PDB entry 5AAL | X-ray diffraction, 2.45 A resolution | chain A

# Chain A
Protein: FIMH
From: Escherichia coli
Notes: fragment: lectin domain
UniProtKB: Q6JKW3 (Q6JKW3_ECOLX); residues 1-158 here correspond to UniProt positions 22-179 (UniProt number = residue number + 21)
Amino-acid sequence (158 residues; each row starts with the number of its first residue):
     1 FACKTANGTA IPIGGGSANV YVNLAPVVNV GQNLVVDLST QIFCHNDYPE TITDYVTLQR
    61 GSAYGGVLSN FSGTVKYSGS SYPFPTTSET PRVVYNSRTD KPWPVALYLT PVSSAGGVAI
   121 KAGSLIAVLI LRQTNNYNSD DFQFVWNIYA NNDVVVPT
Cystine bridges: Cys3-Cys44
Bound ions: Ni2+: His45, Asp47
Small-molecule neighbours: 8L8 ((2R,3S,4R,5S,6R)-2-(hydroxymethyl)-6-[(Z)-3-(4-phenylphenyl)prop-2-enyl]oxane-3,4,5-triol): Phe1, Ile13, His45, Asn46, Asp47, Tyr48, Thr51, Ile52, Asp54, Gln133, Asn135, Tyr137, Asp140, Phe142
Reported in the primary citation:
  - binding site for 8L8: Phe1, Gly14, Pro26, Gln133, Asp140

# Summary
Ligands of chain A: compound 8L8. His45 and Asp47 form the Ni2+ site. The paper reports a binding site for 8L8
at Phe1, Gly14 and Pro26 among others.
Chain A is FIMH (Escherichia coli); the structure, Complex of the FimH lectin with a C-linked para-biphenyl
ethylene alpha-D-mannoside in soaked trigonal crystals at ..., was determined by X-ray diffraction, deposited
together with 5AAP and 5ABZ.
